7VDO - chains D and C of the 4 polymer chains in the assembly; structure by X-ray diffraction, 1.86 A resolution.

Chain D (and C):
Protein: 3-alpha-(Or 20-beta)-hydroxysteroid dehydrogenase
Source organism: Lactobacillus kefiri
Notes: chain C of this document is another copy of the same molecule, construct and numbering; everything in this record applies to it too
UniProt: Q6WVP7 (Q6WVP7_LACKE); residues 2-252 here = UniProt positions 2-252
Amino-acid sequence (252 residues; each row starts with the number of its first residue):
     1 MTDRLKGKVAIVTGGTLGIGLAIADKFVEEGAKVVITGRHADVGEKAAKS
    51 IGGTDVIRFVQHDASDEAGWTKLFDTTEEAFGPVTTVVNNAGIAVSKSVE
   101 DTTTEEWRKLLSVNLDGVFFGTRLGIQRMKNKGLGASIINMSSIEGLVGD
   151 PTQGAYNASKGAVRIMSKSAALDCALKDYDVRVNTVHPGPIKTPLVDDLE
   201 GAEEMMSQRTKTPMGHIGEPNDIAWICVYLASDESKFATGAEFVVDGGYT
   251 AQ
Not modelled in the structure: 1 (chain C: 1-2)
Sequence notes: initiating methionine (1); engineered mutation Leu-147 (Phe in Q6WVP7), Gln-153 (Leu in Q6WVP7), Pro-190 (Tyr in Q6WVP7)
Bound ions: Mg2+: Gln-252 (shared with 1 residue of chain A)
Residues lining bound ligands: NADP (NAP; NADP nicotinamide-adenine-dinucleotide phosphate): Gly-14, Gly-15, Thr-16, Leu-17, Gly-18, Ile-19, Gly-20, Thr-37, Gly-38, Arg-39, His-40, His-62, Asp-63, Ala-64, Asn-90, Ala-91, Ile-93, Val-113, Met-141, Ser-143, Ile-144, Glu-145, Gln-153, Tyr-156, Lys-160, Pro-188, Gly-189, Pro-190, Ile-191, Thr-193, Leu-195, Met-206
Swiss-Prot annotation at these positions:
  - active site: Tyr-156 (Proton donor/acceptor)
  - binding site (NADP(+)): Thr-16 to Ile-19, Arg-39, His-40, Asp-63, Ala-64, Asn-90, Tyr-156, Lys-160, Ile-191 to Leu-195
  - binding site (Mg(2+)): Gln-252

Chain D / chain C interface:
Pairs across the interface (70; chain D residue first):
  Arg-4(D) / Arg-4(C)
  Arg-4(D) / Glu-234(C)  salt bridge
  Leu-172(D) / Pro-213(C)  hydrophobic
  Leu-172(D) / Gly-248(C)
  Leu-172(D) / Ala-251(C)
  Leu-172(D) / Gln-252(C)
  Ala-175(D) / Arg-209(C)  hydrogen bond (backbone-side chain)
  Ala-175(D) / Pro-213(C)
  Ala-175(D) / Met-214(C)
  Leu-176(D) / Arg-209(C)
  Leu-176(D) / Pro-213(C)
  Asp-178(D) / Arg-209(C)  salt bridge
  Arg-182(D) / Met-214(C)
  Pro-190(D) / Phe-237(C)
  Arg-209(D) / Ala-175(C)  hydrogen bond (side chain-backbone)
  Arg-209(D) / Leu-176(C)
  Arg-209(D) / Asp-178(C)  salt bridge
  Pro-213(D) / Leu-172(C)  hydrophobic
  Pro-213(D) / Ala-175(C)
  Pro-213(D) / Leu-176(C)
  Met-214(D) / Ala-175(C)  hydrophobic
  Met-214(D) / Arg-182(C)
  Met-214(D) / Lys-236(C)
  Met-214(D) / Phe-237(C)  hydrophobic
  Met-214(D) / Thr-239(C)
  His-216(D) / Phe-237(C)
  Ile-217(D) / Phe-237(C)
  Gly-218(D) / Phe-237(C)
  Glu-219(D) / Lys-236(C)  salt bridge
  Asp-222(D) / Lys-236(C)  salt bridge
  Asp-222(D) / Phe-237(C)
  Trp-225(D) / Glu-234(C)
  Ile-226(D) / Tyr-229(C)
  Tyr-229(D) / Ile-226(C)  hydrophobic
  Tyr-229(D) / Val-245(C)
  Glu-234(D) / Trp-225(C)
  Lys-236(D) / Met-214(C)
  Lys-236(D) / Glu-219(C)  salt bridge
  Lys-236(D) / Asp-222(C)  salt bridge
  Phe-237(D) / Pro-190(C)
  Phe-237(D) / Met-214(C)  hydrophobic
  Phe-237(D) / His-216(C)
  Phe-237(D) / Ile-217(C)
  Phe-237(D) / Gly-218(C)
  Phe-237(D) / Asp-222(C)
  Phe-237(D) / Val-245(C)
  Phe-237(D) / Asp-246(C)
  Phe-237(D) / Gly-247(C)  hydrogen bond (backbone-backbone)
  Thr-239(D) / Met-214(C)
  Thr-239(D) / Asp-246(C)
  Thr-239(D) / Gly-247(C)
  Thr-239(D) / Gly-248(C)
  Gly-240(D) / Ala-251(C)
  Ala-241(D) / Val-244(C)
  Glu-242(D) / Glu-242(C)
  Phe-243(D) / Phe-243(C)  hydrophobic
  Phe-243(D) / Val-244(C)
  Val-244(D) / Ala-241(C)
  Val-244(D) / Phe-243(C)
  Val-245(D) / Tyr-229(C)
  Val-245(D) / Phe-237(C)
  Asp-246(D) / Phe-237(C)  hydrogen bond (backbone-backbone)
  Asp-246(D) / Thr-239(C)
  Gly-247(D) / Phe-237(C)  hydrogen bond (backbone-backbone)
  Gly-247(D) / Thr-239(C)
  Gly-248(D) / Leu-172(C)
  Gly-248(D) / Thr-239(C)
  Ala-251(D) / Leu-172(C)
  Ala-251(D) / Gly-240(C)
  Gln-252(D) / Leu-172(C)
Other interface residues (no listed pair), chain D (37 interface residues in all): Lys-168, Ile-191, Thr-212, Ala-238
Other interface residues (no listed pair), chain C (37 interface residues in all): Lys-168, Ile-191, Thr-212, Ala-238

Summary:
Chain D and chain C each contribute 37 residues to their interface, with 5 hydrogen bonds and 7 salt bridges.
Polar contacts include Arg-4(D)/Glu-234(C), Asp-178(D)/Arg-209(C) and Glu-219(D)/Lys-236(C). Bound to chain D:
NADP.
Chain D and chain C are both 3-alpha-(Or 20-beta)-hydroxysteroid dehydrogenase (Lactobacillus kefiri); the
structure, Crystal structure of KRED F147L/L153Q/Y190P variant, was determined by X-ray diffraction, deposited
together with 7EJH, 7EJI, 7EJJ and 7VE7.
